PDB entry 8HIB | X-ray diffraction, 2.45 A resolution | chains V and A of the 4 polymer chains in the assembly

[Chain V]
Protein: LIM domain-binding protein 1
Organism: Homo sapiens
Reference sequence: Q86U70 (LDB1_HUMAN), isoform Q86U70-2; residues 56-285 here correspond to UniProt positions 20-249 (UniProt number = residue number - 36)
Amino-acid sequence (230 residues; numbered 56 to 285; the number before each row is that of its first residue):
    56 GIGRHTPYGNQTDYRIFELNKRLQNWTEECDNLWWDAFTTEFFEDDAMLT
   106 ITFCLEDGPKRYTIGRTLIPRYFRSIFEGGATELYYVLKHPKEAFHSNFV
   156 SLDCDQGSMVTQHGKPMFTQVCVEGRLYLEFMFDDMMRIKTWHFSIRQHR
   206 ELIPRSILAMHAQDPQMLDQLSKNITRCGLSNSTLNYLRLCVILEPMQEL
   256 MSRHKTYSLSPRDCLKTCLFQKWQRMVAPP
Disordered / not traced: 56-64, 281-285
From the paper describing this entry:
  - mutagenesis - N237A, N241A, L245A, I248A: unchanged binding to Pygopus homolog 2
  - mutagenesis - R244A: abolished signaling

[Chain A]
Protein: Single-stranded DNA-binding protein 2
Organism: Homo sapiens
Reference sequence: P81877 (SSBP2_HUMAN), isoform P81877-3; residues 1-94 here = UniProt positions 1-94
Amino-acid sequence (94 residues; row label = number of the first residue in the row):
     1 MYGKGKSNSSAVPSDSQAREKLALYVYEYLLHVGAQKSAQTFLSEIRWEK
    51 NITLGEPPGFLHSWWCVFWDLYCAAPERRETCEHSSEAKAFHDY
Disordered / not traced: 1-10, 94
UniProt features mapped onto this chain:
  - modified residue: Lys-6 (N6-acetyllysine)
From the paper describing this entry:
  - conformationally variable residues (loop rearrangement): Glu-49 to Asn-51

[How chain V and chain A interact]
Contacting residue pairs - 36 pairs, chain V then chain A:
  Asp-86(V) with Asp-15(A)
  Asn-87(V) with Pro-13(A), hydrogen bond (side chain-backbone); Ser-14(A); Asp-15(A), hydrogen bond (backbone-side chain)
  Leu-88(V) with Val-12(A)
  Asp-91(V) with Val-12(A)
  Arg-129(V) with Asp-15(A), salt bridge
  Leu-245(V) with Phe-68(A), hydrophobic
  Ile-248(V) with Phe-68(A), hydrophobic; Tyr-72(A), hydrophobic; Arg-78(A)
  Leu-249(V) with Phe-68(A), hydrophobic
  Pro-251(V) with Phe-91(A)
  Met-252(V) with Phe-68(A), hydrophobic; Leu-71(A), hydrophobic
  Leu-255(V) with Trp-64(A); Phe-91(A), hydrophobic
  Met-256(V) with Trp-64(A), hydrophobic
  His-259(V) with Phe-60(A); Trp-64(A)
  Pro-266(V) with Ser-63(A); Trp-64(A), hydrophobic
  Arg-267(V) with Val-67(A); Asp-70(A), salt bridge; Ser-85(A); Glu-87(A), salt bridge
  Leu-270(V) with Glu-87(A); Phe-91(A), hydrophobic
  Lys-271(V) with Glu-87(A)
  Cys-273(V) with Phe-91(A), hydrophobic
  Leu-274(V) with Glu-87(A); Ala-90(A), hydrophobic; Phe-91(A)
  Lys-277(V) with His-92(A); Asp-93(A), hydrogen bond (side chain-backbone)
  Trp-278(V) with Ala-90(A), hydrophobic
Interface residues without a listed pair, chain V (22 interface residues in all): Glu-254
Interface residues without a listed pair, chain A (21 interface residues in all): Cys-66, Ala-88

[Overview]
22 residues of chain V and 21 residues of chain A are in contact; the contacts include 3 hydrogen bonds and 3
salt bridges. Among the polar pairs are Arg-129(V)/Asp-15(A), Arg-267(V)/Asp-70(A) and Arg-267(V)/Glu-87(A).
From the paper: R244A of chain V abolishes signaling; conformational variability at Glu-49(A); 5 substitutions
were tested in all.
Chain V is LIM domain-binding protein 1 and chain A is Single-stranded DNA-binding protein 2, both from Homo
sapiens; the structure, The crystal structure of Pygo2-LDB1-SSBP2 triple complex, was determined by X-ray
diffraction.
